PDB entry 7V2W | electron microscopy, 3.20 A resolution | chains G and H of the 5 polymer chains in the assembly

== Chain G ==
Protein: THO complex subunit 2
From: Saccharomyces cerevisiae S288c
UniProtKB: P53552 (THO2_YEAST); numbering as in UniProt (aligned over 1-1597)
Sequence (1597 residues; each row starts with the number of its first residue):
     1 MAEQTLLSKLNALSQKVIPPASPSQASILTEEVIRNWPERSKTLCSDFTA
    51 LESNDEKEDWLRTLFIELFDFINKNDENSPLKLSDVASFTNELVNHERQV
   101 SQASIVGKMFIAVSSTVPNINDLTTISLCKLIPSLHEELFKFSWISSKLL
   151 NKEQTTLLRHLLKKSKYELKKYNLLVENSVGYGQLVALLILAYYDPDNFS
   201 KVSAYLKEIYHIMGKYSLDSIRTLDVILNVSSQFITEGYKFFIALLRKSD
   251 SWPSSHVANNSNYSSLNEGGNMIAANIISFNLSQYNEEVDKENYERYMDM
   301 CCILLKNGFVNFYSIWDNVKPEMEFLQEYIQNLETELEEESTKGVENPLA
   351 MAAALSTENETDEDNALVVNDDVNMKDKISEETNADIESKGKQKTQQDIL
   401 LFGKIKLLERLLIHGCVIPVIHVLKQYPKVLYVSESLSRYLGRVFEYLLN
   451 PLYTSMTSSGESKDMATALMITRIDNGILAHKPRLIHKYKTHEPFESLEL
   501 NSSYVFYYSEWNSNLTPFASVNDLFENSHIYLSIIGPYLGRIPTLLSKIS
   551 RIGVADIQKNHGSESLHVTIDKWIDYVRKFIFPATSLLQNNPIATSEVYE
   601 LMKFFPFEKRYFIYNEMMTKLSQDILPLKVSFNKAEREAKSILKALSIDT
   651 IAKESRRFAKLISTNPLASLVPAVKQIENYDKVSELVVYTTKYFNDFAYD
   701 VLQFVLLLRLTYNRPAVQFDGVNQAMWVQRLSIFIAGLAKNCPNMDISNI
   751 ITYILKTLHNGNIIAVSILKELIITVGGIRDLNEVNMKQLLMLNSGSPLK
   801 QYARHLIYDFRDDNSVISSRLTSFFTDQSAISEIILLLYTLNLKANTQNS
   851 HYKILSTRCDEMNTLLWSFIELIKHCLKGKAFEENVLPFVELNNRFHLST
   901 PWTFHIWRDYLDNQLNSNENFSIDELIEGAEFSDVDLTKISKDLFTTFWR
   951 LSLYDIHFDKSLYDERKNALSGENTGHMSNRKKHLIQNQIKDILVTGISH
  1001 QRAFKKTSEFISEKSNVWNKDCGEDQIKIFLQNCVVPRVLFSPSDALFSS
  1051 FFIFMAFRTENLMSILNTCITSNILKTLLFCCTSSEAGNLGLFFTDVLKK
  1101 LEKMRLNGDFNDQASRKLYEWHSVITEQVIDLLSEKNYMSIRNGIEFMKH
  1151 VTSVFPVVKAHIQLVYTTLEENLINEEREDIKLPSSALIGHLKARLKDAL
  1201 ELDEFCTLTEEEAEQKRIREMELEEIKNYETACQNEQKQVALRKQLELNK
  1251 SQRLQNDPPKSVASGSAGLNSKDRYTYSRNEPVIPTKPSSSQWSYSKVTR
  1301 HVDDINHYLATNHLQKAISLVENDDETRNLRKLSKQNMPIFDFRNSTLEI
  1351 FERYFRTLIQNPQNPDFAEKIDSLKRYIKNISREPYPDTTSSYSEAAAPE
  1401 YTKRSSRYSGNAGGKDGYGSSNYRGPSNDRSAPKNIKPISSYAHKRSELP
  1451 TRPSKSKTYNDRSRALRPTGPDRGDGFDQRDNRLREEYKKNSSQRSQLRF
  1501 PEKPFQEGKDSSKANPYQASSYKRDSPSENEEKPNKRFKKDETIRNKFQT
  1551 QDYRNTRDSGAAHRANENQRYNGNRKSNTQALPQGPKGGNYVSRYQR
Disordered / not traced: 343-390, 1256-1597

== Chain H ==
Protein: Protein TEX1
From: Saccharomyces cerevisiae S288c
UniProtKB: P53851 (TEX1_YEAST); residue numbers follow UniProt; this construct covers 1-422
Sequence (422 residues; each row starts with the number of its first residue):
     1 MSTIGAVDILNQKTITSEVAASVTSKYLQSTFSKGNTSHIEDKRFIHVSS
    51 RSHSRFTSTPITPNEILSLKFHVSGSSMAYSRMDGSLTVWFIKDASFDKS
   101 VEVYIPDCCGSDKLATDLSWNPTSLNQIAVVSNSSEISLLLINEKSLTAS
   151 KLRTLSLGSKTKVNTCLYDPLGNWLLAATKSEKIYLFDVKKDHSSVCSLN
   201 ISDISQEDNDVVYSLAWSNGGSHIFIGFKSGYLAILKAKHGILEVCTKIK
   251 AHTGPITEIKMDPWGRNFITGSIDGNCYVWNMKSLCCELIINDLNSAVTT
   301 LDVCHLGKILGICTEDEMVYFYDLNSGNLLHSKSLANYKTDPVLKFYPDK
   351 SWYIMSGKNDTLSNHFVKNEKNLITYWKDMFDNTMIEKRRKNNGGGNNHN
   401 KRTSKNTDRIGKDRPSRFNSKK
Disordered / not traced: 1-6, 55-60, 392-422

== Interface between chain G and chain H ==
Residue-residue contacts (64):
  Tyr453(G) - Ser284(H)  hydrogen bond (side chain-backbone)
  Tyr453(G) - Cys286(H)
  Gly460(G) - Cys246(H)
  Glu461(G) - Lys283(H)
  Glu461(G) - Ser284(H)
  Asp464(G) - Met282(H)
  Asp464(G) - Lys283(H)
  Thr467(G) - Met282(H)
  Ala468(G) - Gly265(H)
  Leu469(G) - Asn219(H)
  Leu469(G) - Gly220(H)
  Leu469(G) - Gly265(H)
  Met470(G) - Pro263(H)
  Met470(G) - Trp264(H)  hydrophobic
  Ile471(G) - Asn219(H)
  Ile471(G) - Pro263(H)
  Ile474(G) - Val73(H)  hydrophobic
  Ile474(G) - Ser74(H)
  Asn476(G) - Ser74(H)
  Asn476(G) - Leu125(H)
  Leu479(G) - Pro122(H)
  Leu479(G) - Thr123(H)
  Arg484(G) - Pro263(H)
  Arg484(G) - Trp264(H)
  Arg484(G) - His305(H)  hydrogen bond (side chain-backbone)
  Ile486(G) - Trp264(H)  hydrophobic
  Tyr489(G) - Thr14(H)
  Leu498(G) - Trp264(H)  hydrophobic
  Leu498(G) - Arg266(H)
  Glu499(G) - Ile15(H)
  Glu499(G) - Thr16(H)
  Glu499(G) - Ser17(H)
  Glu499(G) - Ala20(H)
  Glu499(G) - Asn325(H)
  Leu500(G) - Ile15(H)  hydrophobic
  Leu500(G) - Trp264(H)
  Leu500(G) - Leu306(H)
  Leu500(G) - Lys308(H)
  Leu500(G) - Ile374(H)  hydrophobic
  Tyr504(G) - Thr14(H)  hydrogen bond
  Tyr504(G) - Ile15(H)  hydrogen bond (side chain-backbone)
  Tyr504(G) - Thr16(H)
  Thr544(G) - Cys287(H)
  Arg551(G) - Leu285(H)  hydrogen bond (side chain-backbone)
  Arg551(G) - Cys286(H)
  Asn590(G) - Ile290(H)
  Asn591(G) - Ile290(H)
  Ile593(G) - Lys250(H)
  Ile593(G) - Ala251(H)
  Ile593(G) - Trp280(H)  hydrophobic
  Ile593(G) - Cys287(H)  hydrophobic
  Ile593(G) - Ile290(H)  hydrophobic
  Lys653(G) - Leu294(H)
  Lys653(G) - Asn295(H)
  Arg656(G) - Ile273(H)  hydrogen bond (side chain-backbone)
  Arg656(G) - Asp274(H)
  Arg656(G) - Gly275(H)
  Arg656(G) - Leu294(H)
  Arg657(G) - Leu294(H)
  Lys660(G) - Gly275(H)
  Lys660(G) - Asn276(H)  hydrogen bond
  Lys660(G) - Leu294(H)
  Tyr693(G) - Thr253(H)
  Phe694(G) - Thr253(H)
Also at the interface, not in a pair above, chain G (38 interface residues in all): Met465, Arg473, Asn501, Lys548, Pro592, Lys692, Asn695, Asn744
Also at the interface, not in a pair above, chain H (47 interface residues in all): Glu207, Ser218, His223, Ile249, Tyr278, Ser296, Ala297, Leu373

== Overview ==
38 residues of chain G and 47 residues of chain H are in contact, with 7 hydrogen bonds. Among the polar pairs
are Tyr453(G)-Ser284(H), Arg484(G)-His305(H) and Tyr504(G)-Thr14(H).
Chain G is THO complex subunit 2 and chain H is Protein TEX1, both from Saccharomyces cerevisiae S288c; the
structure, protomer structure from the dimer of yeast THO complex, was determined by electron microscopy
together with 7V2Y from the same study.
